3E0M - chains A and E of the 7 polymer chains in the assembly; structure by X-ray diffraction, 2.40 A resolution.

[Chain A]
Molecule: Peptide methionine sulfoxide reductase msrA/msrB 1
Source organism: Streptococcus pneumoniae
Notes: EC 1.8.4.11, 1.8.4.12
UniProt: P0A3Q9 (MSAB1_STRPN); residue numbers follow UniProt; this construct covers 1-312
Sequence (313 residues; each row starts with the number of its first residue; numbering starts at 0):
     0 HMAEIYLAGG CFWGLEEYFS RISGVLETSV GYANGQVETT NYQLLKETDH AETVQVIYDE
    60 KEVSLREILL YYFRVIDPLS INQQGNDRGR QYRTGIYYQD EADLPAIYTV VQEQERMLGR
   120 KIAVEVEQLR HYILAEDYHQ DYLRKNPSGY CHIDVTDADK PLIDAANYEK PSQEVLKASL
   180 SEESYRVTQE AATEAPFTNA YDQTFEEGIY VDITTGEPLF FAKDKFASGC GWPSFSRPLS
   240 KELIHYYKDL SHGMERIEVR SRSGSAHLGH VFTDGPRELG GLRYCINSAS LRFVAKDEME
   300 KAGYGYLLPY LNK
Not modelled in the structure: 0
Differences from the reference sequence: expression tag (0); engineered mutation Leu238 (Ile in P0A3Q9)
UniProt features mapped onto this chain:
  - active site: Cys10, Cys284 (Nucleophile)
From the paper describing this entry:
  - catalytic residues: Cys10, Cys150, Cys229, Cys284 (proposed by the authors, not directly observed)
  - binding site for Short peptide SHMAEI (chain E): Thr192, His266, His269, Cys284, Asn286
  - catalytic residues: Thr192, His266, His269, Asn286 (citing earlier work)
  - conformationally variable residues: Lys159
  - contacts within the chain: Arg65-Asp163, Arg73-Lys159, Arg73-Pro160, Ile162-Arg261, Tyr167-Ser262, Tyr167-Tyr305, Lys169-Gln188, Ser171-Val174, Ser171-Leu175, Cys229-Cys284

[Chain E]
Molecule: Short peptide SHMAEI
Sequence (6 residues; numbered -1 to 4; the number before each row is that of its first residue; numbers below 1 keep their minus sign (Ser-1 is residue -1)):
    -1 SHMAEI

[Interface between chain A and chain E]
Pairs across the interface (19; chain A residue first):
  Thr192(A) with His0(E), hydrogen bond
  Trp231(A) with His0(E); Met1(E), hydrophobic
  His251(A) with His0(E), hydrogen bond
  Met253(A) with His0(E)
  Arg255(A) with Met1(E), hydrogen bond (side chain-backbone)
  Gly268(A) with Met1(E)
  His269(A) with Met1(E)
  Phe271(A) with Met1(E); Ala2(E); Glu3(E)
  Thr272(A) with Glu3(E), hydrogen bond (backbone-side chain)
  Asp273(A) with Glu3(E); Ile4(E), hydrogen bond (side chain-backbone)
  Arg282(A) with Ala2(E); Glu3(E)
  Cys284(A) with Met1(E)
  Ile285(A) with Met1(E)
  Asn286(A) with Met1(E)
Also at the interface, not in a pair above, chain A (15 interface residues in all): Pro195
Also at the interface, not in a pair above, chain E (6 interface residues in all): Ser-1

[Summary]
The interface between chain A and chain E involves 15 residues on one side and 6 on the other, with 5 hydrogen
bonds. Polar contacts include Thr192(A)-His0(E), His251(A)-His0(E) and Arg255(A)-Met1(E). The paper reports
catalytic residues Cys10(A), Cys150(A) and Cys229(A) among others; a binding site for Short peptide SHMAEI
(chain E) at Thr192(A), His266(A) and His269(A) among others.
Here chain A is Peptide methionine sulfoxide reductase msrA/msrB 1 (Streptococcus pneumoniae) and chain E is
Short peptide SHMAEI. Entry 3E0M (Crystal structure of fusion protein of MsrA and MsrB) was determined by
X-ray diffraction (same publication as 3E0O).
